Entry 9CCX (X-ray diffraction, 2.30 A resolution); this record covers chain A.

== Chain A ==
Name: UDP-2,3-diacylglucosamine hydrolase
Source organism: Klebsiella pneumoniae
Notes: EC 3.6.1.54
UniProt: A0A1S0WIC1 (A0A1S0WIC1_KLEPN); residues 1-240 here = UniProt positions 1-240
Amino-acid sequence (259 residues; numbered 1 to 259; the number before each row is that of its first residue):
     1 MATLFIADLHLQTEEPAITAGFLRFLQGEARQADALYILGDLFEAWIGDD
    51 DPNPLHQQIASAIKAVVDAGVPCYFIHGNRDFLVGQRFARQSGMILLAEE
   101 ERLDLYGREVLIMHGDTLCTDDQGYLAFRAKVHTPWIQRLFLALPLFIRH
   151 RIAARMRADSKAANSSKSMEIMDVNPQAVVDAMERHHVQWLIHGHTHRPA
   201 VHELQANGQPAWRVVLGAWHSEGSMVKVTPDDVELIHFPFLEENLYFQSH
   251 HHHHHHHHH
Disordered / not traced: 1, 165-171, 253-259
Construct notes: expression tag (241-259)
Bound ions: Mn2+ site 1: Asp8, His10, Asp41, His197; Mn2+ site 2: Asp41, Asn79, His114, His195
Residues lining bound ligands: A1AVZ (1-(5-{4-[4-(trifluoromethyl)pyridin-2-yl]piperazine-1-sulfonyl}-2,3-dihydro-1H-indol-1-yl)ethan-1-one): Glu44, Ala45, Trp46, Asn79, Arg80, Phe82, Leu83, Tyr125, Phe128, Lys131, Val132, Ile137, Gln138, Phe141, Ile152, Ala153, Met156, Arg157, Ser160

== Summary ==
Ligands of chain A: compound A1AVZ. Asp8, His10, Asp41 and His197 coordinate Mn2+ site 1. Asp41, Asn79, His114
and His195 coordinate Mn2+ site 2.
Chain A is UDP-2,3-diacylglucosamine hydrolase (Klebsiella pneumoniae); the structure, Crystal Structure of
the Klebsiella pneumoniae LpxH/JH-LPH-86 complex, was determined by X-ray diffraction, deposited together with
9CCY, 9CCZ, 9CD0 and 9CD1.
